2WZP - chains C and Q of the 15 polymer chains in the assembly; structure by X-ray diffraction, 2.60 A resolution.

# Chain C
Molecule: Putative receptor binding protein
Source organism: Lactococcus phage P2
UniProt: Q1RNF7 (Q1RNF7_9CAUD); residues 2-264 here = UniProt positions 2-264
Chain sequence (266 residues; numbered 2 to 267; the number before each row is that of its first residue):
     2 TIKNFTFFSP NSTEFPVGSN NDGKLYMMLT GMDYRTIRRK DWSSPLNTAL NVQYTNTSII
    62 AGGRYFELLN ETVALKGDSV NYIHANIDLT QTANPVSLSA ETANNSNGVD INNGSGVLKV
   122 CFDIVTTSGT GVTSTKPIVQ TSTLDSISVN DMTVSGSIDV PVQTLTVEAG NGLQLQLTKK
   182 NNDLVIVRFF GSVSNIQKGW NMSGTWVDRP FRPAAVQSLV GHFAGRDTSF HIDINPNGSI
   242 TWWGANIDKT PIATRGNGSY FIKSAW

# Chain Q
Molecule: Lactococcal phage P2 ORF15
Source organism: Lactococcus phage P2
Chain sequence (326 residues; each row starts with the number of its first residue; numbers below 1 keep their minus sign (Met-27 is residue -27)):
   -27 MSYYHHHHHH LESTSLYKKA GLENLYFQGV RQYKIHTNLD GTDDKVWDVT NGKVRFYQPS
    33 NLGLQSTNNI WQSNGIGVMG TRSITQPQIE FKLETFGESL EENYQLMKDF VNDILSKKFV
    93 TLEYQTEIFQ VYADLALADV TKTEGYGKNG TFSEKITFDI ITKWYTYENL TFDKIQNGKV
   153 IAGMSKIYGG TAPGNYKYIK GTSYTYYGES DIDRLSRWDI KEEIFSFMGI LYPKLPKTPA
   213 GVRFLDDIGN EYTAIVFKTE QVQDYILINT DVNDETYQGW KGTTALNLFP VMDFERYRTR
   273 IIEKGQMELI NLSKAEFKIK RKADFV
Unresolved in the structure: -27 to 0

# How chain C and chain Q interact
Contacting residue pairs - 28 pairs, chain C then chain Q:
  Phe6(C) - Tyr170(Q)
  Thr7(C) - Tyr170(Q)
  Phe8(C) - Tyr170(Q)
  Phe9(C) - Tyr170(Q)
  Phe9(C) - Ile171(Q)
  Phe9(C) - Lys172(Q)
  Ser10(C) - Tyr170(Q)  hydrogen bond (backbone-backbone)
  Ser13(C) - Lys169(Q)
  Ser13(C) - Ile171(Q)
  Thr14(C) - Lys169(Q)
  Phe16(C) - Lys169(Q)
  Pro17(C) - Asn167(Q)
  Pro17(C) - Tyr168(Q)
  Pro17(C) - Lys169(Q)
  Val18(C) - Tyr160(Q)
  Val18(C) - Gly166(Q)
  Val18(C) - Asn167(Q)
  Val18(C) - Tyr168(Q)  hydrogen bond (backbone-backbone)
  Gly19(C) - Tyr160(Q)
  Gly19(C) - Gly166(Q)
  Ser20(C) - Tyr160(Q)
  Ser20(C) - Pro165(Q)  hydrogen bond (side chain-backbone)
  Ser20(C) - Gly166(Q)  hydrogen bond (backbone-backbone)
  Asn21(C) - Pro165(Q)
  Asp23(C) - Tyr160(Q)  hydrogen bond
  Asp23(C) - Tyr168(Q)  hydrogen bond
  Tyr27(C) - Lys158(Q)
  Tyr27(C) - Tyr160(Q)

# Summary
Chain C and chain Q form an interface of 15 and 10 residues respectively, with 6 hydrogen bonds. Polar
contacts include Ser20(C)-Pro165(Q), Asp23(C)-Tyr160(Q) and Asp23(C)-Tyr168(Q).
Chain C is Putative receptor binding protein and chain Q is Lactococcal phage P2 ORF15, both from Lactococcus
phage P2; the structure, Structures of Lactococcal Phage p2 Baseplate Shed Light on a Novel Mechanism of Host
Attachment and ..., was determined by X-ray diffraction, deposited together with 4V5I and 2X53.
